PDB entry 1F0Y | X-ray diffraction, 1.80 A resolution | chains A and B

[Chain A (and B)]
Molecule: L-3-hydroxyacyl-CoA dehydrogenase
Source organism: Homo sapiens
Notes: EC 1.1.1.35; chain B of this document is another copy of the same molecule, construct and numbering; everything in this record applies to it too
UniProt: Q16836 (HCDH_HUMAN); residues 1-302 here correspond to UniProt positions 7-308 (UniProt number = residue number + 6)
Sequence (302 residues; row label = number of the first residue in the row):
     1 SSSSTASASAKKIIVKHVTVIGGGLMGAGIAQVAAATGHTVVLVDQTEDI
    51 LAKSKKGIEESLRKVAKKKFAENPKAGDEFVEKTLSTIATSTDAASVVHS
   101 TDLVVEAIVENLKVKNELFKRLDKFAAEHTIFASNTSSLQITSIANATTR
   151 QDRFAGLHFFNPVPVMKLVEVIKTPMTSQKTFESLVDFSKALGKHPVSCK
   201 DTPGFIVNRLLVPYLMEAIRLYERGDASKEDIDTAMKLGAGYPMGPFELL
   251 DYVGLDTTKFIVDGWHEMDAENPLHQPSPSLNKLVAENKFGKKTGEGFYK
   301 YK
Unresolved in the structure: 1-11
Small-molecule neighbours:
  - acetoacetyl-coenzyme A (CAA), molecule 1: Ser61, Lys64, Val65, Lys68, Ser137, His158, Phe159, Phe160, Asn161, Pro162, Pro164, Val165, Met166, Asn208, Leu211, Pro243, Met244, Leu249, Tyr252, Val253, Ile261
  - acetoacetyl-coenzyme A (CAA), molecule 2: Gly239, Ala240, Gly241
  - NAD (nicotinamide-adenine-dinucleotide): Ile21, Gly22, Gly23, Gly24, Leu25, Met26, Gly27, Val44, Asp45, Gln46, Ile50, Glu106, Ala107, Ile108, Val109, Glu110, Lys115, Asn135, Thr136, Ser137, His158, Phe159, Asn161, Val253, Asp256, Thr257, Lys293
UniProt features mapped onto this chain:
  - binding site (CoA): Ser143
  - binding site (NAD(+)): Ser143
  - modified residue: Lys75 (N6-acetyllysine), Lys173 (N6-acetyllysine), Lys200 (N6-succinyllysine)

[How chain A and chain B interact]
Residue-residue contacts - 60 pairs, chain A then chain B:
  Phe160(A) - Gly239(B)
  Met166(A) - Leu238(B)
  Met166(A) - Gly239(B)
  Met166(A) - Gly241(B)
  Lys167(A) - Leu238(B)
  Leu168(A) - Ala235(B)
  Leu168(A) - Leu238(B)
  Leu168(A) - Gly239(B)
  His195(A) - Thr234(B)
  His195(A) - Leu238(B)
  Val197(A) - Asp231(B)
  Lys200(A) - Gly225(B)  hydrogen bond (side chain-backbone)
  Lys200(A) - Asp226(B)
  Thr202(A) - Asp226(B)
  Ile206(A) - Ala227(B)  hydrophobic
  Ile206(A) - Ala235(B)  hydrophobic
  Val207(A) - Ala235(B)
  Val207(A) - Met236(B)  hydrophobic
  Arg209(A) - Glu217(B)  salt bridge
  Arg209(A) - Arg224(B)
  Leu210(A) - Tyr214(B)
  Leu210(A) - Glu217(B)
  Leu210(A) - Ala218(B)
  Leu210(A) - Leu221(B)  hydrophobic
  Leu210(A) - Ile232(B)  hydrophobic
  Leu211(A) - Tyr242(B)
  Tyr214(A) - Leu210(B)
  Tyr214(A) - Tyr242(B)
  Glu217(A) - Arg209(B)  salt bridge
  Glu217(A) - Leu210(B)
  Glu217(A) - Leu274(B)
  Ala218(A) - Leu210(B)
  Leu221(A) - Leu210(B)  hydrophobic
  Arg224(A) - Arg209(B)
  Gly225(A) - Lys200(B)  hydrogen bond (backbone-side chain)
  Asp226(A) - Lys200(B)  salt bridge
  Asp231(A) - Val197(B)
  Ile232(A) - Leu210(B)  hydrophobic
  Thr234(A) - His195(B)
  Ala235(A) - Leu168(B)
  Ala235(A) - Ile206(B)  hydrophobic
  Ala235(A) - Val207(B)
  Met236(A) - Val207(B)  hydrophobic
  Leu238(A) - Met166(B)
  Leu238(A) - Lys167(B)
  Leu238(A) - Leu168(B)  hydrogen bond (backbone-backbone)
  Leu238(A) - His195(B)
  Gly239(A) - Phe160(B)
  Gly239(A) - Met166(B)
  Gly239(A) - Leu168(B)
  Gly241(A) - Met166(B)
  Gly241(A) - Pro243(B)
  Tyr242(A) - Leu211(B)
  Tyr242(A) - Tyr214(B)
  Tyr242(A) - Tyr242(B)
  Pro243(A) - Gly241(B)
  Pro273(A) - Pro273(B)  hydrophobic
  Leu274(A) - Glu217(B)
  Leu274(A) - Pro273(B)  hydrophobic
  Leu274(A) - Leu274(B)  hydrophobic
Interface residues without a listed pair, chain A (35 interface residues in all): Phe205, Ala227, Ala240
Interface residues without a listed pair, chain B (35 interface residues in all): Thr202, Phe205, Ala240

[Overview]
The chain A/chain B interface involves 35 residues from each chain, with 3 hydrogen bonds and 3 salt bridges.
Polar pairs include Arg209(A)-Glu217(B), Asp226(A)-Lys200(B) and Lys200(A)-Gly225(B). Chain A binds
acetoacetyl-coenzyme A and NAD.
Both chains are L-3-hydroxyacyl-CoA dehydrogenase (Homo sapiens). Entry 1F0Y (L-3-hydroxyacyl-CoA
dehydrogenase complexed with acetoacetyl-CoA and nad+) was determined by X-ray diffraction together with 1F12,
1F14 and 1F17 from the same study.
